5LY2 - chains A and E of the 8 polymer chains in the assembly; structure by X-ray diffraction, 2.43 A resolution.

Chain A:
Molecule: Lysine-specific demethylase 4A
Source organism: Homo sapiens
Notes: EC 1.14.11.-
Reference sequence: O75164 (KDM4A_HUMAN); residue numbers follow UniProt; this construct covers 1-359
Sequence (381 residues; numbered -21 to 359; the number before each row is that of its first residue; numbers below 1 keep their minus sign (Met-21 is residue -21)):
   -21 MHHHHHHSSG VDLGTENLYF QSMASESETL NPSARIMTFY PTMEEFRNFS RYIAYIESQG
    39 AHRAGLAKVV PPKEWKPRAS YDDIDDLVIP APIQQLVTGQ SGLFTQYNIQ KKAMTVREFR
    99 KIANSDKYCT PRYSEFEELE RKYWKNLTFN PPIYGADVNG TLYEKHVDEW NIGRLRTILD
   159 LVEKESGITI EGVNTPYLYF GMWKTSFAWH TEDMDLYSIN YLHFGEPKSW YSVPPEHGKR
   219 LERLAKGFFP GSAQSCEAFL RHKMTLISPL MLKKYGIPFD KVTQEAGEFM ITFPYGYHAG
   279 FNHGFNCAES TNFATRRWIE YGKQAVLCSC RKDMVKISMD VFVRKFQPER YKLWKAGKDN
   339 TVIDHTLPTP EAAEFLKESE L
Not modelled in the structure: -21 to 6, 355-359
Construct notes: expression tag (-21 to 0)
Ion coordination: Ni2+: His188, Glu190, His276 (together with N-oxalylglycine); Zn2+: Cys234, His240, Cys306, Cys308
Small-molecule neighbours: N-oxalylglycine (OGA): Tyr132, Tyr177, Phe185, His188, Glu190, Ser196, Asn198, Lys206, Trp208, Thr270, His276, Ser288
What the authors report for this chain:
  - mutagenesis - H188A: abolished catalytic activity (citing earlier work)

Chain E:
Molecule: CP2_R6Kme3
Sequence (14 residues; numbered 0 to 13; the number before each row is that of its first residue; numbering starts at 0):
     0 XYVYNTKSGW RWYT
Modified residues: 48V ({[(2R)-2,3-diamino-3-oxopropyl]sulfanyl}acetic acid) at position 0; Tyr1 (D-tyrosine; DTY); Lys6 (N-trimethyllysine; M3L)
Covalent attachments: covalent link 48V_0-Thr13

How chain A and chain E interact:
Pairs across the interface (35):
  Ala69(A) - Arg10(E)
  Tyr85(A) - Trp11(E)
  Asn86(A) - Ser7(E)
  Asn86(A) - Trp9(E)
  Asn86(A) - Arg10(E)
  Asn86(A) - Trp11(E)  hydrogen bond (backbone-backbone)
  Ile87(A) - Trp11(E)
  Gln88(A) - Arg10(E)
  Gln88(A) - Trp11(E)  hydrogen bond (backbone-backbone)
  Gln88(A) - Tyr12(E)
  Ala134(A) - Ser7(E)
  Asp135(A) - Thr5(E)  hydrogen bond
  Asp135(A) - Ser7(E)  hydrogen bond
  Gly170(A) - Lys6(E)
  Tyr175(A) - Lys6(E)
  Tyr177(A) - Lys6(E)
  Tyr177(A) - Ser7(E)
  Glu190(A) - Lys6(E)
  Asp191(A) - Lys6(E)
  Ser196(A) - Lys6(E)
  His240(A) - Gly8(E)
  His240(A) - Trp9(E)  hydrogen bond (backbone-backbone)
  Lys241(A) - Thr5(E)
  Lys241(A) - Lys6(E)  hydrogen bond (side chain-backbone)
  Lys241(A) - Ser7(E)
  Lys241(A) - Gly8(E)
  Met242(A) - Trp11(E)  hydrophobic
  Ser288(A) - Lys6(E)
  Thr289(A) - Lys6(E)
  Asn290(A) - Lys6(E)
  Cys308(A) - Trp9(E)  hydrophobic
  Arg309(A) - Val2(E)
  Arg309(A) - Trp9(E)
  Asp311(A) - Asn4(E)
  Met312(A) - Asn4(E)
Also at the interface, not in a pair above, chain A (24 interface residues in all): Ile71
Also at the interface, not in a pair above, chain E (11 interface residues in all): Tyr1

Summary:
24 residues of chain A and 11 residues of chain E are in contact; the contacts include 6 hydrogen bonds. Polar
contacts include Asp135(A)-Thr5(E), Asp135(A)-Ser7(E) and Lys241(A)-Lys6(E). Chain A binds N-oxalylglycine.
His188(A), Glu190(A) and His276(A) coordinate Ni2+. Cys234(A), His240(A), Cys306(A) and Cys308(A) form the
Zn2+ site. From the paper: H188A of chain A abolishes catalytic activity.
Chain A is Lysine-specific demethylase 4A (Homo sapiens) and chain E is CP2_R6Kme3; the structure, JMJD2A/
KDM4A COMPLEXED WITH NI(II), NOG AND Macrocyclic PEPTIDE Inhibitor CP2_R6Kme3 (13-mer), was determined by
X-ray diffraction (same publication as 5LY1).
